3WH5 - chain A; structure by X-ray diffraction, 1.60 A resolution.

== Chain A ==
Name: beta-glucosidase
Notes: EC 3.2.1.21
Sequence (457 residues; numbered 1 to 457; the number before each row is that of its first residue):
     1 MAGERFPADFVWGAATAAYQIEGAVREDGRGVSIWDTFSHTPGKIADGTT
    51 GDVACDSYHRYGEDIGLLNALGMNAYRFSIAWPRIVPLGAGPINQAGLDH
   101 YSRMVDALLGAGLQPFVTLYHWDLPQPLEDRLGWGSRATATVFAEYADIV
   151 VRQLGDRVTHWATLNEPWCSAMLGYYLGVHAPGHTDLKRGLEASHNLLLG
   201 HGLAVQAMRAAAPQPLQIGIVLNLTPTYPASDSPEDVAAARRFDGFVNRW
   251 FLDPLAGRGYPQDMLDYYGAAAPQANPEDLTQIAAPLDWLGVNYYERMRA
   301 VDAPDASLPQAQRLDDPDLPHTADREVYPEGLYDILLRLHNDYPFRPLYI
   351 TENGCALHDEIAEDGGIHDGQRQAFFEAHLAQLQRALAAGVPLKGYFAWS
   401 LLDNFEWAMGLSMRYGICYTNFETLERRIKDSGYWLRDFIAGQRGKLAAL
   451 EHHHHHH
Unresolved in the structure: 1-3, 444-457
Bound ions: Na+ near His321 (its only coordinating residue here)
Ligand contacts: N-cyclohexyltaurine (NHE; 2-[N-cyclohexylamino]ethane sulfonic acid): Pro226, Thr227, Tyr228, Pro229, Ala240, Arg241, Asp244, Asp334, Ile335, Arg338
From the paper describing this entry:
  - mutagenesis - N223D: decreased catalytic activity on 500 mm glucose
  - mutagenesis - N223D: decreased catalytic activity on beta-galactosidase
  - mutagenesis - N223D: decreased catalytic activity on beta-fucosidase
  - mutagenesis - N223R, N223T: decreased catalytic activity on pNP-beta-d-Glc
  - mutagenesis - N223F, N223I, N223L, N223M, N223Q (3.0-fold), N223W, N223Y (5.3-fold): increased catalytic activity on pNP-beta-d-Glc
  - mutagenesis - N223G, N223Q: decreased catalytic activity on glucose
  - mutagenesis - N223G, N223Q: abolished catalytic activity on d-galactose, d-fucose, and xylitol
  - mutagenesis - N223D: decreased catalytic activity on d-galactose, d-fucose, and xylitol
  - mutagenesis - N223Y: decreased catalytic activity on cellobiose
  - mutagenesis - N223Q, N223Y: increased catalytic activity on gentiobiose
  - mutagenesis - N223Q, N223Y (4.0-fold): decreased binding to pNP-beta-d-Glc
  - mutagenesis - N223D, N223G, N223H, N223Q: decreased catalytic activity on sophorose
  - mutagenesis - N223D: abolished catalytic activity on laminaribiose
  - specificity-determining residues: Arg325 (proposed by the authors, not directly observed)
  - specificity-determining residues: Asn223

== Summary ==
Bound to chain A: N-cyclohexyltaurine. The paper reports that N223F, N223I and N223L, among others, increase
catalytic activity on pNP-beta-d-Glc; specificity determinants Arg325 and Asn223; 12 substitutions were tested
in all.
Chain A is beta-glucosidase; the structure, Crystal structure of GH1 beta-glucosidase Td2F2, was determined by
X-ray diffraction (same publication as 5AYB, 5AYI, 3WH6, 3WH7 and 3WH8).
